Entry 7VDE (electron microscopy, 3.60 A resolution); this record covers chains A and D of the 4 polymer chains in the assembly.

== Chain A ==
Name: Hemoglobin subunit alpha
Source organism: Homo sapiens
Reference sequence: P69905 (HBA_HUMAN); residues 0-141 here correspond to UniProt positions 1-142 (UniProt number = residue number + 1)
Chain sequence (142 residues; each row starts with the number of its first residue; numbering starts at 0):
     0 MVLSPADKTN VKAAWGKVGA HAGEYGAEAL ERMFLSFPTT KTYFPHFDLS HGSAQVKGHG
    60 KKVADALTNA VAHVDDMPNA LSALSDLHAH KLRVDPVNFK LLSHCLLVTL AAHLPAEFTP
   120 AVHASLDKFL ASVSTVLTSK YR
Disordered / not traced: 0
Bound ions: heme Fe near H87 (its only coordinating residue here)
Ligand contacts: heme (HEM): T39, Y42, F43, F46, H58, K61, V62, A65, L83, L86, H87, L91, V93, N97, F98, L101, L136
Curated features (UniProtKB/Swiss-Prot):
  - binding site (O2): H58
  - binding site (heme b): H87
  - site: T8, N9 (Microbial infection: Cleavage), K11 (Not glycated), A13, W14 (Microbial infection: Cleavage), Y24, G25 (Microbial infection: Cleavage), L29, E30 (Microbial infection: Cleavage), H45, F46 (Microbial infection: Cleavage), D47, L48 (Microbial infection: Cleavage), S52, A53 (Microbial infection: Cleavage), V55, K56 (Microbial infection: Cleavage), K56 (Not glycated), G59, K60 (Microbial infection: Cleavage), K60 (Not glycated), K90 (Not glycated), L91, R92 (Microbial infection: Cleavage), K99 (Not glycated), L106, V107 (Microbial infection: Cleavage), T108, L109 (Microbial infection: Cleavage), V121, H122 (Microbial infection: Cleavage), S133, T134 (Microbial infection: Cleavage)
  - modified residue: S3 (Phosphoserine), K7 (N6-succinyllysine), T8 (Phosphothreonine), K11 (N6-succinyllysine), K16 (N6-acetyllysine), Y24 (Phosphotyrosine), S35 (Phosphoserine), K40 (N6-succinyllysine), S49 (Phosphoserine), S102 (Phosphoserine), T108 (Phosphothreonine), S124 (Phosphoserine), S131 (Phosphoserine), T134 (Phosphothreonine), T137 (Phosphothreonine), S138 (Phosphoserine)
  - glycosylation (N-linked (Glc) (glycation) lysine): K7, K16, K40, K61

== Chain D ==
Name: Hemoglobin subunit beta
Source organism: Homo sapiens
Reference sequence: P68871 (HBB_HUMAN); residues 0-146 here correspond to UniProt positions 1-147 (UniProt number = residue number + 1)
Chain sequence (147 residues; row label = number of the first residue in the row; numbering starts at 0):
     0 MVHLTPEEKS AVTALWGKVN VDEVGGEALG RLLVVYPWTQ RFFESFGDLS TPDAVMGNPK
    60 VKAHGKKVLG AFSDGLAHLD NLKGTFATLS ELHCDKLHVD PENFRLLGNV LVCVLAHHFG
   120 KEFTPPVQAA YQKVVAGVAN ALAHKYH
Disordered / not traced: 0
Bound ions: heme Fe near H92 (its only coordinating residue here)
Ligand contacts: heme (HEM): T38, F41, F42, F45, H63, K66, V67, A70, F71, L88, H92, L96, V98, N102, F103, L106, L141
Curated features (UniProtKB/Swiss-Prot):
  - binding site ((2R)-2,3-bisphosphoglycerate): V1, H2, K82, H143
  - binding site (heme b): H63, H92
  - site: E7, K8 (Microbial infection: Cleavage), G25, E26 (Microbial infection: Cleavage), G29, R30 (Microbial infection: Cleavage), Y35, P36 (Microbial infection: Cleavage), W37, T38 (Microbial infection: Cleavage), F45, G46 (Microbial infection: Cleavage), D52, A53 (Microbial infection: Cleavage), G56, N57 (Microbial infection: Cleavage), K59 (Not glycated), F71, S72 (Microbial infection: Cleavage), G74, L75 (Microbial infection: Cleavage), K82 (Not glycated), T84, F85 (Microbial infection: Cleavage), H92, C93 (Microbial infection: Cleavage), K95 (Not glycated), R104, L105 (Microbial infection: Cleavage), L110, V111 (Microbial infection: Cleavage), G119, K120 (Microbial infection: Cleavage), F122, T123 (Microbial infection: Cleavage), A128, A129 (Microbial infection: Cleavage) and 2 more in UniProt
  - modified residue: V1 (N-acetylvaline), S9 (Phosphoserine), T12 (Phosphothreonine), S44 (Phosphoserine), T50 (Phosphothreonine), K59 (N6-acetyllysine), K82 (N6-acetyllysine), T87 (Phosphothreonine), C93 (S-nitrosocysteine), K144 (N6-acetyllysine)
  - glycosylation: V1 (N-linked (Glc) (glycation) valine), K8 (N-linked (Glc) (glycation) lysine), K17 (N-linked (Glc) (glycation) lysine), K66 (N-linked (Glc) (glycation) lysine), K120 (N-linked (Glc) (glycation) lysine), K144 (N-linked (Glc) (glycation) lysine)

== Chain A / chain D interface ==
Residue-residue contacts (7; chain A residue first):
  T41(A) with H97(D)
  R92(A) with P36(D); R40(D)
  D94(A) with W37(D); D99(D)
  V96(A) with D99(D)
  K139(A) with P36(D)
Also at the interface, not in a pair above, chain A (9 interface residues in all): Y42, L91, V93, P95
Also at the interface, not in a pair above, chain D (6 interface residues in all): Q39

== Summary ==
Chain A and chain D form an interface of 9 and 6 residues respectively. Ligands of chain A: heme. Bound to
chain D: heme.
Here chain A is Hemoglobin subunit alpha and chain D is Hemoglobin subunit beta, both from Homo sapiens. Entry
7VDE (3.6 A structure of the human hemoglobin) was determined by electron microscopy (same publication as
7VD8, 7VD9, 7VDC and 7VDF).
